Entry 6TA5 (electron microscopy, 3.20 A resolution); this record covers chains K and L of the 12 polymer chains in the assembly.

Chain K (and L):
Molecule: Efflux pump membrane transporter
Organism: Pseudomonas aeruginosa
Notes: chain L of this document is another copy of the same molecule, construct and numbering; everything in this record applies to it too
UniProtKB: A0A069Q9M6 (A0A069Q9M6_PSEAI); residue numbers follow UniProt; this construct covers 1-1046
Sequence (1052 residues; row label = number of the first residue in the row):
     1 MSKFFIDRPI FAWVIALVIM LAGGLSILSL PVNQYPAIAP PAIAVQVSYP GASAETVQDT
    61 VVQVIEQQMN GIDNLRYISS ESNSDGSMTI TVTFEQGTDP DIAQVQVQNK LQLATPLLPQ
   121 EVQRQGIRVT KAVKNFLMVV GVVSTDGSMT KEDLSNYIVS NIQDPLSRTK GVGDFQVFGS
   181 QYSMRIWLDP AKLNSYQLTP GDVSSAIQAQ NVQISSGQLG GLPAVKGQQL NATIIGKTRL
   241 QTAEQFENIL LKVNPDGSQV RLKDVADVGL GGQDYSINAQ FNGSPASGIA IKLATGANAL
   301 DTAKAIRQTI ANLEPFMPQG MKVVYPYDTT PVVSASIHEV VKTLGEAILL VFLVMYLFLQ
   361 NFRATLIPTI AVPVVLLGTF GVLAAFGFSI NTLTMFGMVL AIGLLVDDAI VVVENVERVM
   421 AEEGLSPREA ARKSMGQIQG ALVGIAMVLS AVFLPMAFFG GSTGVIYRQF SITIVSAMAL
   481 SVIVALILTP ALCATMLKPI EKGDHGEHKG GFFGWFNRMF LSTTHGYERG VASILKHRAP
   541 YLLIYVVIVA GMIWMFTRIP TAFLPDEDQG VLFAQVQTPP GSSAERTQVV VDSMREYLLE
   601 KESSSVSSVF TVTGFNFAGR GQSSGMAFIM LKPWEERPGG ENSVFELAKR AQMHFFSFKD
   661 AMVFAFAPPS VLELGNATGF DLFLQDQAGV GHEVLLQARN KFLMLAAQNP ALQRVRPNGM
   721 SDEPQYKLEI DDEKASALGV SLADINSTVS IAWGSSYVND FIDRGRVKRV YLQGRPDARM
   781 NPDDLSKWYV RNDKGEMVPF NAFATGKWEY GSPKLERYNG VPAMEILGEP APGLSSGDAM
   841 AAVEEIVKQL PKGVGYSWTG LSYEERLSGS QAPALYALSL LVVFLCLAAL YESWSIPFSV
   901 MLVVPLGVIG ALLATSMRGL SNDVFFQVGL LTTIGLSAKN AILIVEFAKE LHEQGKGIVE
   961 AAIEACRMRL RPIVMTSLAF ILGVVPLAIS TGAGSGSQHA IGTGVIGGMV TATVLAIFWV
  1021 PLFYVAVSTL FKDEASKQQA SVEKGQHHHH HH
Unresolved in the structure: 1031-1052
Differences from the reference sequence: expression tag (1047-1052)
From the paper describing this entry:
  - mutagenesis - D407N: abolished catalytic activity

Interface between chain K and chain L:
Contacting residue pairs (111):
  Arg-8(K) / Glu-892(L)  salt bridge
  Ile-10(K) / Ala-888(L)
  Ile-10(K) / Glu-892(L)
  Ile-10(K) / Trp-894(L)  hydrophobic
  Phe-11(K) / Ala-889(L)  hydrophobic
  Phe-11(K) / Glu-892(L)  hydrogen bond (backbone-side chain)
  Val-14(K) / Leu-885(L)
  Leu-21(K) / Leu-878(L)  hydrophobic
  Asp-101(K) / Ile-102(L)
  Gln-104(K) / Gln-106(L)  hydrogen bond
  Gln-108(K) / Asn-109(L)
  Gln-123(K) / Pro-116(L)
  Arg-124(K) / Leu-117(L)
  Gln-125(K) / Leu-113(L)
  Gly-126(K) / Leu-113(L)
  Ile-127(K) / Leu-113(L)
  Arg-128(K) / Leu-113(L)
  Asn-161(K) / Gln-687(L)
  Asn-161(K) / Ala-688(L)
  Asp-164(K) / Asn-819(L)
  Ser-167(K) / Asn-70(L)
  Ser-167(K) / Gly-71(L)
  Arg-168(K) / Glu-66(L)  hydrogen bond (side chain-backbone)
  Arg-168(K) / Met-69(L)  hydrogen bond (side chain-backbone)
  Arg-168(K) / Asn-70(L)
  Arg-168(K) / Leu-75(L)
  Arg-168(K) / Ile-78(L)
  Arg-168(K) / Asn-819(L)
  Lys-170(K) / Asn-74(L)
  Lys-170(K) / Leu-75(L)  hydrogen bond (side chain-backbone)
  Phe-175(K) / Asn-70(L)
  Ala-209(K) / Asn-746(L)  hydrogen bond (backbone-side chain)
  Gln-210(K) / Leu-742(L)
  Val-212(K) / Asn-746(L)
  Gln-213(K) / Thr-56(L)  hydrogen bond
  Ile-214(K) / Asn-746(L)
  Ile-214(K) / Val-749(L)  hydrophobic
  Ile-214(K) / Ser-750(L)
  Ser-215(K) / Pro-50(L)
  Ser-215(K) / Gly-51(L)
  Ser-215(K) / Ala-52(L)
  Ser-215(K) / Ser-750(L)
  Ser-216(K) / Gly-51(L)  hydrogen bond (backbone-backbone)
  Ser-216(K) / Val-749(L)
  Ser-216(K) / Trp-753(L)
  Ser-216(K) / Gly-754(L)  hydrogen bond (backbone-backbone)
  Gly-217(K) / Gly-51(L)  hydrogen bond (backbone-backbone)
  Gly-217(K) / Trp-753(L)
  Gln-218(K) / Ser-84(L)
  Gln-218(K) / Gln-622(L)
  Leu-219(K) / Arg-779(L)
  Leu-219(K) / Met-780(L)
  Leu-219(K) / Asn-781(L)
  Leu-219(K) / Pro-782(L)
  Gly-220(K) / Gln-622(L)
  Gly-221(K) / Arg-779(L)  hydrogen bond (backbone-side chain)
  Gly-221(K) / Met-780(L)
  Leu-222(K) / Tyr-275(L)
  Leu-222(K) / Gln-622(L)
  Pro-223(K) / Trp-187(L)  hydrophobic
  Pro-223(K) / Tyr-275(L)
  Pro-223(K) / Pro-776(L)
  Pro-223(K) / Arg-779(L)  hydrogen bond (backbone-side chain)
  Ala-224(K) / Met-780(L)  hydrophobic
  Val-225(K) / Met-780(L)
  Gly-227(K) / Glu-585(L)  hydrogen bond (backbone-side chain)
  Gln-228(K) / Ser-583(L)  hydrogen bond (backbone-side chain)
  Gln-228(K) / Glu-585(L)
  Gln-228(K) / Met-780(L)  hydrogen bond (side chain-backbone)
  Gln-229(K) / Gly-581(L)
  Gln-229(K) / Arg-586(L)
  Leu-230(K) / Pro-782(L)
  Leu-230(K) / Trp-808(L)  hydrophobic
  Asn-231(K) / Gly-581(L)
  Asn-231(K) / Ser-582(L)  hydrogen bond (side chain-backbone)
  Asn-231(K) / Gln-622(L)  hydrogen bond
  Ala-232(K) / Pro-724(L)
  Ala-232(K) / Gln-725(L)
  Ala-232(K) / Trp-808(L)  hydrophobic
  Thr-233(K) / Ser-53(L)
  Thr-233(K) / Gln-725(L)
  Thr-233(K) / Tyr-726(L)  hydrogen bond (backbone-backbone)
  Ile-234(K) / Tyr-726(L)
  Ile-234(K) / Leu-728(L)  hydrophobic
  Ile-235(K) / Gln-725(L)
  Ile-235(K) / Tyr-726(L)  hydrogen bond (backbone-backbone)
  Ile-235(K) / Lys-727(L)
  Ile-235(K) / Leu-728(L)  hydrogen bond (backbone-backbone)
  Ile-235(K) / Glu-809(L)
  Gly-236(K) / Lys-727(L)
  Gly-236(K) / Leu-728(L)
  Lys-237(K) / Ile-730(L)
  Lys-237(K) / Asp-732(L)  salt bridge
  Lys-237(K) / Asn-746(L)
  Leu-250(K) / Asp-732(L)
  Leu-250(K) / Glu-733(L)
  Leu-250(K) / Ser-736(L)
  Val-253(K) / Ser-736(L)
  Val-253(K) / Ala-737(L)
  Pro-255(K) / Ala-737(L)
  Gln-259(K) / Glu-733(L)  hydrogen bond
  Arg-261(K) / Glu-733(L)  salt bridge
  Phe-316(K) / Gln-687(L)
  Phe-316(K) / Gly-853(L)
  Phe-316(K) / Val-854(L)
  Ile-762(K) / Asp-59(L)
  Gly-765(K) / Gln-63(L)  hydrogen bond (backbone-side chain)
  Arg-766(K) / Gln-67(L)
  Val-767(K) / Asp-59(L)
  Val-767(K) / Gln-63(L)
  Val-767(K) / Gln-67(L)
Also at the interface, not in a pair above, chain K (66 interface residues in all): Val-18, Leu-25, Val-129, Val-172, Gln-181, Lys-226, Arg-239, Asn-254, Tyr-757
Also at the interface, not in a pair above, chain L (73 interface residues in all): Tyr-49, Thr-60, Ile-72, Asp-73, Glu-95, Leu-785, Gly-820, Val-821, Ser-893

Summary:
The interface between chain K and chain L involves 66 residues on one side and 73 on the other, with 22
hydrogen bonds and 3 salt bridges. Polar pairs include Arg-8(K)/Glu-892(L), Lys-237(K)/Asp-732(L) and
Arg-261(K)/Glu-733(L). The paper reports that D407N of chain K abolishes catalytic activity.
Both chains are Efflux pump membrane transporter (Pseudomonas aeruginosa). Entry 6TA5 (OprM-MexA complex from
the MexAB-OprM Pseudomonas aeruginosa whole assembly reconstituted in nanodiscs) was determined by electron
microscopy (same publication as 6T7S and 6TA6).
